Entry 1M1K (X-ray diffraction, 3.20 A resolution); this record covers chains A and Q of the 30 polymer chains in the assembly.

Chain A:
Molecule: 23S RRNA
From: Haloarcula marismortui
Sequence (2922 nucleotides; each row starts with the number of its first residue):
     2 UUGGCUACUA UGCCAGCUGG UGGAUUGCUC GGCUCAGGCG CUGAUGAAGG ACGUGCCAAG
    62 CUGCGAUAAG CCAUGGGGAG CCGCACGGAG GCGAAGAACC AUGGAUUUCC GAAUGAGAAU
   122 CUCUCUAACA AUUGCUUCGC GCAAUGAGGA ACCCCGAGAA CUGAAACAUC UCAGUAUCGG
   182 GAGGAACAGA AAACGCAAUG UGAUGUCGUU AGUAACCGCG AGUGAACGCG AUACAGCCCA
   242 AACCGAAGCC CUCACGGGCA AUGUGGUGUC AGGGCUACCU CUCAUCAGCC GACCGUCUCG
   302 ACGAAGUCUC UUGGAACAGA GCGUGAUACA GGGUGACAAC CCCGUACUCG AGACCAGUAC
   362 GACGUGCGGU AGUGCCAGAG UAGCGGGGGU UGGAUAUCCC UCGCGAAUAA CGCAGGCAUC
   422 GACUGCGAAG GCUAAACACA ACCUGAGACC GAUAGUGAAC AAGUAGUGUG AACGAACGCU
   482 GCAAAGUACC CUCAGAAGGG AGGCGAAAUA GAGCAUGAAA UCAGUUGGCG AUCGAGCGAC
   542 AGGGCAUACA AGGUCCCUCG ACGAAUGACC GACGCGCGAG CGUCCAGUAA GACUCACGGG
   602 AAGCCGAUGU UCUGUCGUAC GUUUUGAAAA ACGAGCCAGG GAGUGUGUCU GCAUGGCAAG
   662 UCUAACCGGA GUAUCCGGGG AGGCACAGGG AAACCGACAU GGCCGCAGGG CUUUGCCCGA
   722 GGGCCGCCGU CUUCAAGGGC GGGGAGCCAU GUGGACACGA CCCGAAUCCG GACGAUCUAC
   782 GCAUGGACAA GAUGAAGCGU GCCGAAAGGC ACGUGGAAGU CUGUUAGAGU UGGUGUCCUA
   842 CAAUACCCUC UCGUGAUCUA UGUGUAGGGG UGAAAGGCCC AUCGAGUCCG GCAACAGCUG
   902 GUUCCAAUCG AAACAUGUCG AAGCAUGACC UCCGCCGAGG UAGUCUGUGA GGUAGAGCGA
   962 CCGAUUGGUG UGUCCGCCUC CGAGAGGAGU CGGCACACCU GUCAAACUCC AAACUUACAG
  1022 ACGCCGUUUG ACGCGGGGAU UCCGGUGCGC GGGGUAAGCC UGUGUACCAG GAGGGGAACA
  1082 ACCCAGAGAU AGGUUAAGGU CCCCAAGUGU GGAUUAAGUG UAAUCCUCUG AAGGUGGUCU
  1142 CGAGCCCUAG ACAGCCGGGA GGUGAGCUUA GAAGCAGCUA CCCUCUAAGA AAAGCGUAAC
  1202 AGCUUACCGG CCGAGGUUUG AGGCGCCCAA AAUGAUCGGG ACUCAAAUCC ACCACCGAGA
  1262 CCUGUCCGUA CCACUCAUAC UGGUAAUCGA GUAGAUUGGC GCUCUAAUUG GAUGGAAGUA
  1322 GGGGUGAAAA CUCCUAUGGA CCGAUUAGUG ACGAAAAUCC UGGCCAUAGU AGCAGCGAUA
  1382 GUCGGGUGAG AACCCCGACG GCCUAAUGGA UAAGGGUUCC UCAGCACUGC UGAUCAGCUG
  1442 AGGGUUAGCC GGUCCUAAGU CAUACCGCAA CUCGACUAUG ACGAAAUGGG AAACGGGUUA
  1502 AUAUUCCCGU GCCACUAUGC AGUGAAAGUU GACGCCCUGG GGUCGAUCAC GCUGGGCAUU
  1562 CGCCCAGUCG AACCGUCCAA CUCCGUGGAA GCCGUAAUGG CAGGAAGCGG ACGAACGGCG
  1622 GCAUAGGGAA ACGUGAUUCA ACCUGGGGCC CAUGAAAAGA CGAGCAUAGU GUCCGUACCG
  1682 AGAACCGACA CAGGUGUCCA UGGCGGCGAA AGCCAAGGCC UGUCGGGAGC AACCAACGUU
  1742 AGGGAAUUCG GCAAGUUAGU CCCGUACCUU CGGAAGAAGG GAUGCCUGCU CCGGAACGGA
  1802 GCAGGUCGCA GUGACUCGGA AGCUCGGACU GUCUAGUAAC AACAUAGGUG ACCGCAAAUC
  1862 CGCAAGGACU CGUACGGUCA CUGAAUCCUG CCCAGUGCAG GUAUCUGAAC ACCUCGUACA
  1922 AGAGGACGAA GGACCUGUCA ACGGCGGGGG UAACUAUGAC CCUCUUAAGG UAGCGUAGUA
  1982 CCUUGCCGCA UCAGUAGCGG CUUGCAUGAA UGGAUUAACC AGAGCUUCAC UGUCCCAACG
  2042 UUGGGCCCGG UGAACUGUAC AUUCCAGUGC GGAGUCUGGA GACACCCAGG GGGAAGCGAA
  2102 GACCCUAUGG AGCUUUACUG CAGGCUGUCG CUGAGACGUG GUCGCCGAUG UGCAGCAUAG
  2162 GUAGGAGACA CUACACAGGU ACCCGCGCUA GCGGGCCACC GAGUCAACAG UGAAAUACUA
  2222 CCCGUCGGUG ACUGCGACUC UCACUCCGGG AGGAGGACAC CGAUAGCCGG GCAGUUUGAC
  2282 UGGGGCGGUA CGCGCUCGAA AAGAUAUCGA GCGCGCCCUA UGGCUAUCUC AGCCGGGACA
  2342 GAGACCCGGC GAAGAGUGCA AGAGCAAAAG AUAGCUUGAC AGUGUUCUUC CCAACGAGGA
  2402 ACGCUGACGC GAAAGCGUGG UCUAGCGAAC CAAUUAGCCU GCUUGAUGCG GGCAAUUGAU
  2462 GACAGAAAAG CUACCCUAGG GAUAACAGAG UCGUCACUCG CAAGAGCACA UAUCGACCGA
  2522 GUGGCUUGCU ACCUCGAUGU CGGUUCCCUC CAUCCUGCCC GUGCAGAAGC GGGCAAGGGU
  2582 GAGGUUGUUC GCCUAUUAAA GGAGGUCGUG AGCUGGGUUU AGACCGUCGU GAGACAGGUC
  2642 GGCUGCUAUC UACUGGGUGU GUAAUGGUGU CUGACAAGAA CGACCGUAUA GUACGAGAGG
  2702 AACUACGGUU GGUGGCCACU GGUGUACCGG UUGUUCGAGA GAGCACGUGC CGGGUAGCCA
  2762 CGCCACACGG GGUAAGAGCU GAACGCAUCU AAGCUCGAAA CCCACUUGGA AAAGAGACAC
  2822 CGCCGAGGUC CCGCGUACAA GACGCGGUCG AUAGACUCGG GGUGUGCGCG UCGAGGUAAC
  2882 GAGACGUUAA GCCCACGAGC ACUAACAGAC CAAAGCCAUC AU
Not modelled in the structure: 2-9, 126-127, 715, 971-998, 1560, 1952-1963, 2137-2236, 2339-2343, 2665-2666, 2915-2923
Construct notes: conflict C560 (U3155 in 3377779)
Metal / ion sites: Mg2+ site 1 near G28 (its only coordinating residue here); Na+ site 1 near C40 (its only coordinating residue here); Na+ site 2: G56, A59, A60, G61; Na+ site 3: G66, U108; Mg2+ site 2 near U115 (its only coordinating residue here); Na+ site 4: C141, G142; Na+ site 5 near U146 (its only coordinating residue here); Mg2+ site 3: C162, U2276; K+ site 1: C162, U163, U172; Mg2+ site 4: A165, A167, C168; Na+ site 6: A165, A166, A167; Mg2+ site 5: A166, G219; 63 more Na+ sites not listed; 98 more Mg2+ sites not listed; 1 more K+ sites not listed
Ligand contacts: azithromycin (ZIT): C839, G2099, A2100, A2103, A2538, G2540, U2645, G2646

Chain Q:
Protein: Ribosomal protein L19E
From: Haloarcula marismortui
UniProtKB: P14119 (RL19_HALMA); residues 1-148 here = UniProt positions 1-148
Amino-acid sequence (148 residues; numbered 1 to 148; the number before each row is that of its first residue):
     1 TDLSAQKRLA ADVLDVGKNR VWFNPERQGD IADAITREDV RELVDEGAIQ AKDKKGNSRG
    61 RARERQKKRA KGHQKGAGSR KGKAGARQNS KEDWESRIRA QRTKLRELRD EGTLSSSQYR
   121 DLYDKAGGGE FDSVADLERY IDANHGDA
Not modelled in the structure: 144-148
Construct notes: conflict Lys-71 (Tyr in P14119)

How chain A and chain Q interact:
Residue-residue contacts (175; chain A residue first):
  G792(A) / Ala-86(Q)  sugar contact
  A793(A) / Lys-83(Q)  sugar contact
  A793(A) / Gly-85(Q)  phosphate contact
  A793(A) / Ala-86(Q)  hydrogen bond to the phosphate
  G800(A) / Asp-124(Q)  sugar contact
  G800(A) / Gly-127(Q)  sugar contact
  G800(A) / Gly-128(Q)  hydrogen bond to the base
  U801(A) / Asp-124(Q)  sugar contact
  U801(A) / Lys-125(Q)  phosphate contact
  U801(A) / Gly-128(Q)  sugar contact
  U801(A) / Glu-130(Q)  hydrogen bond to the sugar
  G802(A) / Lys-125(Q)  phosphate contact
  G802(A) / Glu-130(Q)  sugar contact
  G814(A) / Trp-94(Q)  sugar contact
  U815(A) / Trp-94(Q)  sugar contact
  G816(A) / Lys-91(Q)  salt bridge to the phosphate
  G817(A) / Lys-91(Q)  salt bridge to the phosphate
  G1386(A) / Gln-28(Q)  base contact
  G1387(A) / Thr-1(Q)  hydrogen bond to the sugar
  G1387(A) / Gln-28(Q)  hydrogen bond to the sugar
  U1388(A) / Thr-1(Q)  hydrogen bond to the sugar
  C1395(A) / Asp-2(Q)  hydrogen bond to the sugar
  C1396(A) / Thr-1(Q)  sugar contact
  C1396(A) / Asp-2(Q)  sugar contact
  C1396(A) / Leu-3(Q)  hydrogen bond to the sugar
  C1396(A) / Ser-4(Q)  phosphate contact
  C1397(A) / Leu-3(Q)  sugar contact
  C1397(A) / Lys-7(Q)  salt bridge to the phosphate
  C1397(A) / Phe-23(Q)  hydrogen bond to the sugar
  C1397(A) / Pro-25(Q)  sugar contact
  C1397(A) / Gln-28(Q)  sugar contact
  G1398(A) / Lys-7(Q)  salt bridge to the phosphate
  G1398(A) / Val-21(Q)  phosphate contact
  G1398(A) / Trp-22(Q)  hydrogen bond to the phosphate
  G1398(A) / Phe-23(Q)  hydrogen bond to the phosphate
  G1398(A) / Pro-25(Q)  sugar contact
  A1399(A) / Trp-22(Q)  phosphate contact
  A1399(A) / Lys-52(Q)  salt bridge to the phosphate
  U1422(A) / Ala-5(Q)  phosphate contact
  U1499(A) / Arg-41(Q)  salt bridge to the phosphate
  U1500(A) / Arg-37(Q)  hydrogen bond to the base
  U1500(A) / Arg-41(Q)  salt bridge to the phosphate
  A1501(A) / Arg-8(Q)  hydrogen bond to the phosphate
  A1501(A) / Leu-9(Q)  phosphate contact
  A1501(A) / Thr-36(Q)  phosphate contact
  A1501(A) / Arg-37(Q)  hydrogen bond to the phosphate
  A1502(A) / Arg-8(Q)  salt bridge to the phosphate
  A1502(A) / Arg-37(Q)  salt bridge to the phosphate
  U1539(A) / Lys-91(Q)  sugar contact
  G1540(A) / Glu-95(Q)  sugar contact
  G1540(A) / Arg-99(Q)  hydrogen bond to the phosphate
  G1541(A) / Arg-99(Q)  salt bridge to the phosphate
  U1548(A) / Arg-59(Q)  hydrogen bond to the phosphate
  C1549(A) / Arg-59(Q)  salt bridge to the phosphate
  C1549(A) / Arg-63(Q)  salt bridge to the phosphate
  C1549(A) / Gln-66(Q)  sugar contact
  C1565(A) / Ser-58(Q)  hydrogen bond to the sugar
  C1565(A) / Arg-59(Q)  phosphate contact
  C1565(A) / Gly-60(Q)  phosphate contact
  C1565(A) / Arg-63(Q)  salt bridge to the phosphate
  C1566(A) / Gly-56(Q)  phosphate contact
  C1566(A) / Asn-57(Q)  phosphate contact
  C1566(A) / Ser-58(Q)  phosphate contact
  C1566(A) / Arg-59(Q)  hydrogen bond to the phosphate
  C1566(A) / Arg-63(Q)  salt bridge to the phosphate
  C1593(A) / Ser-116(Q)  sugar contact
  C1593(A) / Ser-117(Q)  phosphate contact
  C1593(A) / Arg-120(Q)  base contact
  C1594(A) / Arg-109(Q)  salt bridge to the phosphate
  C1594(A) / Ser-116(Q)  phosphate contact
  C1594(A) / Tyr-119(Q)  phosphate contact
  C1594(A) / Arg-120(Q)  salt bridge to the phosphate
  G1595(A) / Arg-109(Q)  salt bridge to the phosphate
  G1595(A) / Tyr-119(Q)  hydrogen bond to the phosphate
  G1595(A) / Arg-120(Q)  salt bridge to the phosphate
  G1595(A) / Tyr-123(Q)  base contact
  G1595(A) / Asp-124(Q)  base contact
  U1596(A) / Arg-102(Q)  hydrogen bond to the base
  U1596(A) / Arg-106(Q)  salt bridge to the phosphate
  U1596(A) / Tyr-123(Q)  hydrogen bond to the phosphate
  A1597(A) / Lys-91(Q)  hydrogen bond to the base
  A1597(A) / Trp-94(Q)  hydrogen bond to the phosphate
  A1597(A) / Glu-95(Q)  sugar contact
  A1597(A) / Ile-98(Q)  sugar contact
  A1597(A) / Arg-99(Q)  salt bridge to the phosphate
  A1597(A) / Arg-102(Q)  salt bridge to the phosphate
  A1598(A) / Trp-94(Q)  phosphate contact
  A1598(A) / Arg-102(Q)  salt bridge to the phosphate
  G1703(A) / Asn-57(Q)  base contact
  G1704(A) / Asn-57(Q)  hydrogen bond to the base
  G1704(A) / Arg-59(Q)  hydrogen bond to the phosphate
  C1705(A) / Arg-59(Q)  salt bridge to the phosphate
  C1705(A) / Arg-65(Q)  hydrogen bond to the phosphate
  G1706(A) / Arg-65(Q)  salt bridge to the phosphate
  G1706(A) / Arg-69(Q)  salt bridge to the phosphate
  G1707(A) / Arg-69(Q)  salt bridge to the phosphate
  G1707(A) / Lys-81(Q)  phosphate contact
  G1707(A) / Gly-82(Q)  phosphate contact
  C1708(A) / Lys-81(Q)  hydrogen bond to the phosphate
  C1708(A) / Gly-82(Q)  hydrogen bond to the phosphate
  C1708(A) / Ala-86(Q)  sugar contact
  C1708(A) / Arg-87(Q)  salt bridge to the phosphate
  C1715(A) / Lys-55(Q)  hydrogen bond to the sugar
  C1715(A) / Asn-57(Q)  hydrogen bond to the sugar
  A1716(A) / Lys-55(Q)  hydrogen bond to the sugar
  A1716(A) / Gly-56(Q)  sugar contact
  A1716(A) / Asn-57(Q)  sugar contact
  A1717(A) / Lys-54(Q)  phosphate contact
  A1717(A) / Lys-55(Q)  hydrogen bond to the phosphate
  G1718(A) / Val-16(Q)  phosphate contact
  G1718(A) / Gly-17(Q)  hydrogen bond to the phosphate
  G1718(A) / Arg-20(Q)  salt bridge to the phosphate
  G1719(A) / Gly-17(Q)  phosphate contact
  G1719(A) / Lys-18(Q)  hydrogen bond to the phosphate
  G1719(A) / Asn-19(Q)  hydrogen bond to the phosphate
  C1720(A) / Asn-19(Q)  hydrogen bond to the phosphate
  G1760(A) / Ala-77(Q)  hydrogen bond to the base
  G1760(A) / Arg-80(Q)  hydrogen bond to the base
  G1760(A) / Lys-81(Q)  hydrogen bond to the sugar
  U1761(A) / Ala-77(Q)  base contact
  U1761(A) / Arg-80(Q)  sugar contact
  U1761(A) / Lys-81(Q)  sugar contact
  U1761(A) / Gly-82(Q)  sugar contact
  U1761(A) / Lys-83(Q)  phosphate contact
  U1761(A) / Ala-84(Q)  phosphate contact
  C1762(A) / Lys-83(Q)  salt bridge to the phosphate
  C1762(A) / Ala-84(Q)  hydrogen bond to the phosphate
  U1784(A) / Ala-77(Q)  sugar contact
  U1784(A) / Gly-78(Q)  hydrogen bond to the phosphate
  G1785(A) / Gly-76(Q)  phosphate contact
  G1785(A) / Ala-77(Q)  phosphate contact
  G1785(A) / Gly-78(Q)  hydrogen bond to the phosphate
  C1786(A) / Gln-74(Q)  phosphate contact
  C1787(A) / Lys-68(Q)  salt bridge to the phosphate
  C1787(A) / Gln-74(Q)  hydrogen bond to the phosphate
  U1788(A) / Lys-68(Q)  phosphate contact
  U1788(A) / His-73(Q)  base contact
  G1789(A) / Lys-71(Q)  base contact
  G1789(A) / His-73(Q)  hydrogen bond to the base
  C1790(A) / Lys-71(Q)  salt bridge to the phosphate
  C1790(A) / His-73(Q)  base contact
  C1793(A) / Arg-97(Q)  sugar contact
  C1793(A) / Ser-133(Q)  phosphate contact
  C1793(A) / Ala-135(Q)  phosphate contact
  G1794(A) / Ser-96(Q)  hydrogen bond to the sugar
  G1794(A) / Ala-100(Q)  phosphate contact
  G1794(A) / Ser-133(Q)  phosphate contact
  G1794(A) / Val-134(Q)  hydrogen bond to the phosphate
  G1795(A) / Ala-100(Q)  phosphate contact
  C1798(A) / Gln-66(Q)  sugar contact
  C1798(A) / Ala-70(Q)  phosphate contact
  G1799(A) / Arg-87(Q)  sugar contact
  G1799(A) / Gln-88(Q)  base contact
  G1800(A) / Lys-75(Q)  salt bridge to the phosphate
  G1800(A) / Arg-87(Q)  salt bridge to the phosphate
  G1800(A) / Gln-88(Q)  sugar contact
  A1801(A) / Arg-80(Q)  salt bridge to the phosphate
  A1801(A) / Arg-87(Q)  salt bridge to the phosphate
  G1802(A) / Gly-72(Q)  base contact
  G1802(A) / Arg-80(Q)  salt bridge to the phosphate
  U1813(A) / Gly-78(Q)  phosphate contact
  U1813(A) / Lys-81(Q)  sugar contact
  U1817(A) / Lys-81(Q)  hydrogen bond to the base
  U2735(A) / Arg-65(Q)  salt bridge to the phosphate
  U2736(A) / Lys-55(Q)  hydrogen bond to the phosphate
  U2736(A) / Asn-57(Q)  sugar contact
  U2736(A) / Arg-61(Q)  salt bridge to the phosphate
  C2737(A) / Lys-55(Q)  salt bridge to the phosphate
  C2737(A) / Gly-56(Q)  phosphate contact
  C2737(A) / Asn-57(Q)  phosphate contact
  C2737(A) / Ser-58(Q)  hydrogen bond to the phosphate
  C2737(A) / Arg-61(Q)  salt bridge to the phosphate
  G2738(A) / Ser-58(Q)  sugar contact
  G2738(A) / Arg-61(Q)  phosphate contact
  A2739(A) / Arg-61(Q)  salt bridge to the phosphate
Also at the interface, not in a pair above, chain A (78 interface residues in all): C1423, C1436, G1556, A1567, A1783, A1796
Also at the interface, not in a pair above, chain Q (84 interface residues in all): Asn-24, Ile-35, Glu-38, Asp-53, Ala-62, Ser-79, Gly-129

Overview:
78 residues of chain A face 84 of chain Q across their interface, with 49 hydrogen bonds and 41 salt bridges.
Polar pairs include G800(A)/Gly-128(Q), U1500(A)/Arg-37(Q) and U1596(A)/Arg-102(Q). Chain A binds
azithromycin. G56(A), A59(A), A60(A) and G61(A) form the Na+ site 2.
Here chain A is 23S RRNA and chain Q is Ribosomal protein L19E, both from Haloarcula marismortui. Entry 1M1K
(Co-crystal structure of azithromycin bound to the 50S ribosomal subunit of Haloarcula marismortui) was
determined by X-ray diffraction (same publication as 1K8A, 1K9M and 1KD1).
